Entry 7T10 (electron microscopy, 2.50 A resolution); this record covers chains B and C of the 6 polymer chains in the assembly.

== Chain B ==
Molecule: Guanine nucleotide-binding protein G(I)/G(S)/G(T) subunit beta-1
Source organism: Homo sapiens
Reference sequence: P62873 (GBB1_HUMAN); residues 2-340 here = UniProt positions 2-340
Chain sequence (344 residues; each row starts with the number of its first residue; numbers below 1 keep their minus sign (Pro-3 is residue -3)):
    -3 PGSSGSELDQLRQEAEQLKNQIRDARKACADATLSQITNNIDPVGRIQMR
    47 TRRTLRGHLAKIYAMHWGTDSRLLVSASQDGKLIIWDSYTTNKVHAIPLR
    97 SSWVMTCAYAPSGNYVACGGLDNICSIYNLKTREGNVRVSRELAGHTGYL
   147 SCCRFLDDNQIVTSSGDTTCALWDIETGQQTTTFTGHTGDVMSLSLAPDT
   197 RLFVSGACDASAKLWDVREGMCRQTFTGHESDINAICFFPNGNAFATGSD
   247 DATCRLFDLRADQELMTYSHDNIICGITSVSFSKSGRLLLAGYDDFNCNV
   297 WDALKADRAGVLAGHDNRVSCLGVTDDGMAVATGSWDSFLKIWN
Not modelled in the structure: -3 to 2
Construct notes: expression tag (-3 to 1)
Curated features (UniProtKB/Swiss-Prot):
  - modified residue: Ser2 (N-acetylserine), His266 (Phosphohistidine)
  - natural variant: Leu30 (L30F: In MRD42; uncertain significance), Arg52 (R52G: In MRD42), Gly64 (G64V: In MRD42), Asp76 (D76E: In MRD42; D76G: In MRD42), Gly77 (G77S: In MRD42), Lys78 (K78R: In MRD42), Ile80 (I80N: In MRD42; I80T: In MRD42), His91 (H91R: In MRD42; uncertain significance), Ala92 (A92T: In MRD42), Pro94 (P94S: In MRD42), Leu95 (L95P: In MRD42), Arg96 (R96L: In MRD42), 5 further natural variant entries in UniProt

== Chain C ==
Molecule: Guanine nucleotide-binding protein G(I)/G(S)/G(O) subunit gamma-2
Source organism: Homo sapiens
Reference sequence: P59768 (GBG2_HUMAN); residue numbers follow UniProt; this construct covers 1-71
Chain sequence (71 residues; each row starts with the number of its first residue):
     1 MASNNTASIAQARKLVEQLKMEANIDRIKVSKAAADLMAYCEAHAKEDPL
    51 LTPVPASENPFREKKFFCAIL
Not modelled in the structure: 1-6, 64-71
Curated features (UniProtKB/Swiss-Prot):
  - modified residue: Ala2 (N-acetylalanine), Cys68 (Cysteine methyl ester)
  - lipidation: Cys68 (S-geranylgeranyl cysteine)

== How chain B and chain C interact ==
Contacting residue pairs (54):
  Leu7(B) - Ala12(C)  hydrophobic
  Leu7(B) - Val16(C)
  Ala11(B) - Leu19(C)
  Leu14(B) - Val16(C)
  Leu14(B) - Leu19(C)  hydrophobic
  Leu14(B) - Lys20(C)
  Ile18(B) - Ala23(C)  hydrophobic
  Ala21(B) - Arg27(C)
  Ala24(B) - Lys29(C)
  Cys25(B) - Arg27(C)
  Cys25(B) - Lys29(C)
  Ala26(B) - Val30(C)  hydrophobic
  Asp27(B) - Lys29(C)
  Asp27(B) - Val30(C)
  Asp27(B) - Ser31(C)  hydrogen bond
  Ala28(B) - Val30(C)
  Ala28(B) - Ser31(C)
  Leu30(B) - Ala34(C)  hydrophobic
  Ile33(B) - Ser31(C)
  Ile33(B) - Ala34(C)  hydrophobic
  Ile33(B) - Met38(C)  hydrophobic
  Thr34(B) - Met38(C)
  Val40(B) - Leu51(C)  hydrophobic
  Arg48(B) - Phe61(C)
  Arg49(B) - Phe61(C)
  Ser84(B) - Phe61(C)
  Tyr85(B) - Pro60(C)
  Tyr85(B) - Phe61(C)  hydrophobic
  Cys218(B) - Gln18(C)  hydrogen bond (backbone-side chain)
  Arg219(B) - Glu22(C)
  Gln220(B) - Ile25(C)
  Thr221(B) - Glu22(C)  hydrogen bond
  Phe235(B) - Leu37(C)  hydrophobic
  Pro236(B) - Tyr40(C)  hydrophobic
  Asn237(B) - Tyr40(C)
  Asp254(B) - Ala33(C)
  Arg256(B) - Arg27(C)
  Arg256(B) - Ile28(C)  hydrogen bond (backbone-backbone)
  Arg256(B) - Asp36(C)
  Ala257(B) - Ile28(C)
  Asp258(B) - Arg27(C)  salt bridge
  Gln259(B) - Val30(C)
  Leu261(B) - Leu37(C)  hydrophobic
  Lys280(B) - Glu47(C)
  Ser281(B) - Tyr40(C)
  Ser281(B) - Cys41(C)  hydrogen bond (backbone-side chain)
  Ser281(B) - His44(C)
  Gly324(B) - Pro49(C)
  Gly324(B) - Leu50(C)
  Met325(B) - Leu50(C)
  Met325(B) - Pro60(C)
  Ala326(B) - Phe61(C)  hydrophobic
  Asn340(B) - Leu50(C)
  Asn340(B) - Asn59(C)  hydrogen bond
Interface residues without a listed pair, chain B (50 interface residues in all): Glu10, Lys15, Gln17, Arg22, Ile43, Met45, Gly282, Arg283, Leu284, Leu300, Asp323, Val327, Ile338
Interface residues without a listed pair, chain C (37 interface residues in all): Ile9, Arg13, Leu15, Asp26, Ala35, Asp48, Glu58, Arg62, Glu63

== In short ==
50 residues of chain B and 37 residues of chain C are in contact, with 6 hydrogen bonds and 1 salt bridge.
Among the polar pairs are Asp258(B)-Arg27(C), Asp27(B)-Ser31(C) and Cys218(B)-Gln18(C).
Chain B is Guanine nucleotide-binding protein G(I)/G(S)/G(T) subunit beta-1 and chain C is Guanine
nucleotide-binding protein G(I)/G(S)/G(O) subunit gamma-2, both from Homo sapiens; the structure, CryoEM
structure of somatostatin receptor 2 in complex with somatostatin-14 and Gi3, was determined by electron
microscopy, deposited together with 7T11.
